5VN8 - chains E and I of the 12 polymer chains in the assembly; structure by electron microscopy, 3.60 A resolution.

Chain E:
Name: Envelope glycoprotein gp160
From: Human immunodeficiency virus 1
Reference sequence: B3UES2 (B3UES2_9HIV1); the construct lacks a stretch of the UniProt sequence and is renumbered around it, so the offset changes along the chain: 31-136 = UniProt 29-134; 149-184 = UniProt 151-186; 186-309 = UniProt 195-318; 312-323 = UniProt 319-330; 4 more segments
Chain sequence (516 residues; each row starts with the number of its first residue; note: 19 numbers in that range are skipped by the numbering (no residue carries them; nothing is unmodelled there); a row labelled like 136A-136P holds insertion residues (136A, then the next letters in order); numbers below 1 keep their minus sign (Met-4 is residue -4)):
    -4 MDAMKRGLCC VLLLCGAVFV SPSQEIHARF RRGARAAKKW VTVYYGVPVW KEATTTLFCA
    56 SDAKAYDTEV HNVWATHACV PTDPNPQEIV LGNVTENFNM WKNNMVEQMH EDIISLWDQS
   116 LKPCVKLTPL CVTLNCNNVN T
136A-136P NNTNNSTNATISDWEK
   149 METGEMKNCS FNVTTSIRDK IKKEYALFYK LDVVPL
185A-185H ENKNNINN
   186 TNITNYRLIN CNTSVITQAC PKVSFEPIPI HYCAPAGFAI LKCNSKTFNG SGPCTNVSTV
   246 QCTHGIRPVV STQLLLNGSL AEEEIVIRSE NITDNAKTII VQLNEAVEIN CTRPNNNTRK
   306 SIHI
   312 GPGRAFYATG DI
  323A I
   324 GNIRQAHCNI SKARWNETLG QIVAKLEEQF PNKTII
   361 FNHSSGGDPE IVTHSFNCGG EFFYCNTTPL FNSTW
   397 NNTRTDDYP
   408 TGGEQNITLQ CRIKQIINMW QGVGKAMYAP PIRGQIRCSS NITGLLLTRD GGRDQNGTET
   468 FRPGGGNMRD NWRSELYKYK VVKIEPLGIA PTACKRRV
Unresolved in the structure: -4 to 31, 59-69, 118-122, 136A-136P, 166-174, 205-208
Differences from the reference sequence: initiating methionine (-4); expression tag (-3 to 30); engineered mutation Cys501 (Ala505 in B3UES2)
Disulfides: Cys54-Cys74, Cys126-Cys196, Cys131-Cys157, Cys218-Cys247, Cys228-Cys239, Cys296-Cys331, Cys378-Cys445, Cys385-Cys418
Covalent attachments: N-acetylglucosamine (NAG) linked to Asn88, Asn160, Asn197, Asn234, Asn241, Asn276, Asn295, Asn301, Asn332, Asn339, Asn355, Asn362, Asn386, Asn392, Asn397, Asn413, Asn448; glycan linked to Asn262
What the authors report for this chain:
  - post-translational modification sites: Asn197, Asn262

Chain I:
Name: b12 Fab heavy chain
From: Homo sapiens
Notes: antibody fragment or engineered binder
Chain sequence (230 residues; row label = number of the first residue in the row; a row labelled like 82A-82C holds insertion residues (82A, then the next letters in order)):
     1 QVQLVQSGAE VKKPGASVKV SCQASGYRFS NFVIHWVRQA PGQRFEWMGW IN
   52A P
    53 YNGNKEFSAK FQDRVTFTAD TSANTAYMEL
82A-82C RSL
    83 RSADTAVYYC ARVGPYSW
100A-100J DDSPQDNYYM
   101 DVWGKGTTVI VSSASTKGPS VFPLAPSSKS TSGGTAALGC LVKDYFPEPV TVSWNSGALT
   161 SGVHTFPAVL QSSGLYSLSS VVTVPSSSLG TQTYICNVNH KPSNTKVDKK AEPKSC
Unresolved in the structure: 114-216
Disulfides: Cys22-Cys92

How chain E and chain I interact:
Residue-residue contacts (43; chain E residue first):
  Lys178(E) - Asp100B(I)
  Lys178(E) - Pro100D(I)
  Leu179(E) - Tyr98(I)
  Leu179(E) - Pro100D(I)  hydrophobic
  Val181(E) - Ser100C(I)  hydrogen bond (backbone-side chain)
  Val181(E) - Pro100D(I)
  Val182(E) - Gln100E(I)
  Pro183(E) - Ser100C(I)
  Ile194(E) - Pro100D(I)  hydrophobic
  Ile194(E) - Gln100E(I)
  Asn195(E) - Asn56(I)
  Asn197(E) - Lys57(I)
  Asn197(E) - Glu58(I)
  Thr198(E) - Asn56(I)
  Ser365(E) - Arg28(I)
  Ser365(E) - Asn31(I)
  Gly366(E) - Asn31(I)
  Gly366(E) - Phe32(I)
  Gly366(E) - Pro97(I)
  Gly366(E) - Tyr98(I)
  Gly367(E) - Phe32(I)
  Gly367(E) - Gly96(I)
  Gly367(E) - Pro97(I)
  Gly367(E) - Tyr98(I)
  Asp368(E) - Asn52(I)
  Pro369(E) - Tyr98(I)
  Glu370(E) - Asn54(I)  hydrogen bond
  Ile371(E) - Asn31(I)
  Thr373(E) - Trp100(I)
  Tyr384(E) - Trp100(I)
  Asn386(E) - Trp100(I)
  Gln417(E) - Trp100(I)  hydrogen bond
  Arg419(E) - Trp100(I)
  Asn425(E) - Asn54(I)
  Gln428(E) - Tyr53(I)  hydrogen bond
  Gly429(E) - Tyr53(I)  hydrogen bond (backbone-backbone)
  Gly429(E) - Asn54(I)
  Val430(E) - Asn54(I)  hydrogen bond (backbone-backbone)
  Val430(E) - Gly55(I)
  Gly431(E) - Asn54(I)  hydrogen bond (backbone-backbone)
  Thr455(E) - Arg28(I)
  Asp457(E) - Arg28(I)  salt bridge
  Arg469(E) - Arg28(I)
Other interface residues (no listed pair), chain E (35 interface residues in all): Thr257, Val372, Cys385, Cys418, Gly471, Gly473

In short:
35 residues of chain E and 18 residues of chain I are in contact, with 7 hydrogen bonds and 1 salt bridge.
Polar pairs include Asp457(E)-Arg28(I), Val181(E)-Ser100C(I) and Glu370(E)-Asn54(I). Covalently linked
N-acetylglucosamine: at Asn88(E), Asn160(E), Asn197(E), Asn234(E), Asn241(E) and Asn276(E) and 11 more. From
the paper: modification sites Asn197(E) and Asn262(E).
Here chain E is Envelope glycoprotein gp160 (Human immunodeficiency virus 1) and chain I is b12 Fab heavy
chain (Homo sapiens). Entry 5VN8 (Cryo-EM model of B41 SOSIP.664 in complex with fragment antigen binding
variable domain of b12) was determined by electron microscopy.
